Entry 5D0V (X-ray diffraction, 2.90 A resolution); this record covers chains Q and R of the 28 polymer chains in the assembly.

[Chain Q]
Molecule: Proteasome subunit alpha type-4
Organism: Saccharomyces cerevisiae (strain ATCC 204508 / S288c)
Notes: EC 3.4.25.1
Reference sequence: P40303 (PSA4_YEAST); residues -1 to 252 here correspond to UniProt positions 1-254 (UniProt number = residue number + 2)
Chain sequence (254 residues; row label = number of the first residue in the row; numbers below 1 keep their minus sign (Met-1 is residue -1)):
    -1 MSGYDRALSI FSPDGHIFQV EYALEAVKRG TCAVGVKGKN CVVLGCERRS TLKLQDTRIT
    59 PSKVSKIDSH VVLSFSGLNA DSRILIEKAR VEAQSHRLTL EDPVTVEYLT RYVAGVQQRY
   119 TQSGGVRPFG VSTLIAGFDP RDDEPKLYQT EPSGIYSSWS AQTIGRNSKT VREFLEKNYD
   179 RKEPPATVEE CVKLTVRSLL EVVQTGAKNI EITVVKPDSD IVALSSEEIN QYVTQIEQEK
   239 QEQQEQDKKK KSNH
Not modelled in the structure: -1 to 0, 241-252
Curated features (UniProtKB/Swiss-Prot):
  - modified residue: Thr58 (Phosphothreonine)

[Chain R]
Molecule: Proteasome subunit alpha type-5
Organism: Saccharomyces cerevisiae (strain ATCC 204508 / S288c)
Notes: EC 3.4.25.1
Reference sequence: P32379 (PSA5_YEAST); residues -7 to 252 here correspond to UniProt positions 1-260 (UniProt number = residue number + 8)
Chain sequence (260 residues; each row starts with the number of its first residue; numbers below 1 keep their minus sign (Met-7 is residue -7)):
    -7 MFLTRSEYDR GVSTFSPEGR LFQVEYSLEA IKLGSTAIGI ATKEGVVLGV EKRATSPLLE
    53 SDSIEKIVEI DRHIGCAMSG LTADARSMIE HARTAAVTHN LYYDEDINVE SLTQSVCDLA
   113 LRFGEGASGE ERLMSRPFGV ALLIAGHDAD DGYQLFHAEP SGTFYRYNAK AIGSGSEGAQ
   173 AELLNEWHSS LTLKEAELLV LKILKQVMEE KLDENNAQLS CITKQDGFKI YDNEKTAELI
   233 KELKEKEAAE SPEEADVEMS
Not modelled in the structure: -7 to 0, 118-124, 243-252

[Interface between chain Q and chain R]
Contacting residue pairs (63):
  Asp3(Q) - Glu117(R)
  Arg4(Q) - Asp1(R)  salt bridge
  Ala5(Q) - Val4(R)  hydrophobic
  Ala5(Q) - Glu117(R)
  Ala5(Q) - Ser127(R)
  Ser7(Q) - Ser127(R)
  Ser7(Q) - Arg128(R)
  Ile8(Q) - Asp1(R)
  Ile8(Q) - Gln15(R)
  Phe9(Q) - Gln15(R)
  Phe9(Q) - Tyr18(R)  hydrophobic
  Phe9(Q) - Ser19(R)
  Phe9(Q) - Ala22(R)  hydrophobic
  Phe9(Q) - Leu73(R)  hydrophobic
  Phe9(Q) - Arg128(R)
  Phe9(Q) - Pro129(R)
  Phe9(Q) - Gly131(R)
  Ser10(Q) - Tyr18(R)
  Pro11(Q) - Tyr18(R)  hydrophobic
  Pro11(Q) - Glu21(R)
  Asp12(Q) - Glu21(R)
  Gly13(Q) - Tyr18(R)
  Gly13(Q) - Glu21(R)
  Gly13(Q) - Ala22(R)
  His14(Q) - Leu25(R)
  Ile15(Q) - Leu73(R)  hydrophobic
  Ile15(Q) - Arg128(R)
  Lys35(Q) - Glu52(R)  salt bridge
  Gln116(Q) - Ala75(R)
  Gln116(Q) - Asp76(R)
  Gln116(Q) - Arg128(R)
  Thr119(Q) - Arg128(R)  hydrogen bond (backbone-side chain)
  Gln120(Q) - Met126(R)
  Gln120(Q) - Ser127(R)  hydrogen bond (backbone-backbone)
  Gln120(Q) - Arg128(R)
  Gln120(Q) - Phe130(R)
  Ser121(Q) - Ser127(R)
  Gly122(Q) - Ser127(R)
  Ser151(Q) - Ala75(R)
  Gly152(Q) - Ala75(R)
  Ile153(Q) - Thr74(R)
  Ile153(Q) - Ala75(R)
  Ser155(Q) - Leu51(R)
  Ser155(Q) - Ser55(R)
  Ser156(Q) - Leu51(R)
  Ser156(Q) - Glu52(R)  hydrogen bond (backbone-backbone)
  Ser156(Q) - Ser55(R)  hydrogen bond (backbone-side chain)
  Trp157(Q) - Thr47(R)
  Trp157(Q) - Ser48(R)
  Trp157(Q) - Leu50(R)
  Trp157(Q) - Leu51(R)
  Ser158(Q) - Leu50(R)  hydrogen bond (backbone-backbone)
  Ser158(Q) - Glu52(R)  hydrogen bond
  Ala159(Q) - Leu50(R)
  Leu173(Q) - Leu50(R)  hydrophobic
  Glu174(Q) - Ser48(R)  hydrogen bond
  Glu174(Q) - Pro49(R)
  Glu174(Q) - Leu50(R)
  Tyr177(Q) - Leu50(R)  hydrophobic
  Arg179(Q) - Pro49(R)  hydrogen bond (side chain-backbone)
  Arg179(Q) - Leu50(R)
  Arg179(Q) - Leu51(R)  hydrogen bond (side chain-backbone)
  Arg179(Q) - Glu52(R)
Other interface residues (no listed pair), chain Q (32 interface residues in all): Tyr154, Arg170
Other interface residues (no listed pair), chain R (29 interface residues in all): Ser53, Glu57, Ser79

[Summary]
Chain Q and chain R form an interface of 32 and 29 residues respectively, with 9 hydrogen bonds and 2 salt
bridges. Polar pairs include Arg4(Q)-Asp1(R), Lys35(Q)-Glu52(R) and Thr119(Q)-Arg128(R).
Chain Q is Proteasome subunit alpha type-4 and chain R is Proteasome subunit alpha type-5, both from
Saccharomyces cerevisiae (strain ATCC 204508 / S288c); the structure, Yeast 20S proteasome beta5-T1C mutant in
complex with Carfilzomib, was determined by X-ray diffraction, deposited together with 5CZ4, 5CZ5, 5CZ6, 5CZ7,
5CZ8, 5CZ9 and 16 further entries.
